6N32 - chains H and K of the 4 polymer chains in the assembly; structure by X-ray diffraction, 2.20 A resolution.

[Chain H (and K)]
Name: Fab 2G12 heavy chain
Organism: Homo sapiens
Notes: chain K of this document is another copy of the same molecule, construct and numbering; everything in this record applies to it too
Reference sequence: P0DOX5 (IGG1_HUMAN); the construct has insertions or renumbered stretches relative to UniProt, so the offset changes along the chain: 114-127 = UniProt 120-133; 130-154 = UniProt 134-158; 162-169 = UniProt 161-168; 171-180 = UniProt 169-178; 3 more segments
Amino-acid sequence (225 residues; numbered 1 to 229 plus 10 insertion-coded residues; 14 numbers in that range are skipped by the numbering (no residue carries them; nothing is unmodelled there); the number before each row is that of its first residue; a row labelled like 82A-82C holds insertion residues (82A, then the next letters in order)):
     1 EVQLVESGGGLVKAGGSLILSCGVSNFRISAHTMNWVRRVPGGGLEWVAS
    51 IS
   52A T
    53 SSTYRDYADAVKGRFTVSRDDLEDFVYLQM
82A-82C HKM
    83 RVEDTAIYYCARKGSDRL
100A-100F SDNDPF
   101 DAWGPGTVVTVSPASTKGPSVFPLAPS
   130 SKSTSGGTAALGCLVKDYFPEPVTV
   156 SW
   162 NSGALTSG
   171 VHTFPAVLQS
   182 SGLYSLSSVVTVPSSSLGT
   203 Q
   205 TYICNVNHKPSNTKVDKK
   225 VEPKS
Disordered / not traced: 130-135, 229 (chain K: 130-135)
Cystine bridges: Cys-22/Cys-92, Cys-142/Cys-208

[Chain H / chain K interface]
Pairs across the interface - 39 pairs, chain H then chain K:
  Ser-7(H) / Ile-19(K)
  Ser-7(H) / His-82A(K)
  Gly-8(H) / Ile-19(K)
  Leu-11(H) / Gln-179(K)
  Leu-11(H) / Ser-180(K)
  Leu-11(H) / Gly-183(K)
  Ser-17(H) / Ser-7(K)
  Ile-19(H) / Ser-7(K)
  Ile-19(H) / Gly-8(K)
  Ile-19(H) / Ile-19(K)
  Ile-19(H) / Leu-20(K)
  Ile-19(H) / Ser-21(K)
  Leu-20(H) / Ile-19(K)
  Ser-21(H) / Ile-19(K)
  Ser-21(H) / Gln-81(K)  hydrogen bond
  Arg-57(H) / Asp-72(K)  salt bridge
  Arg-57(H) / Leu-74(K)
  Arg-57(H) / Glu-75(K)  salt bridge
  Thr-68(H) / Phe-77(K)
  Ser-70(H) / Asp-72(K)  hydrogen bond
  Ser-70(H) / Tyr-79(K)  hydrogen bond
  Asp-72(H) / Arg-57(K)  salt bridge
  Asp-72(H) / Ser-70(K)  hydrogen bond
  Leu-74(H) / Ser-54(K)
  Leu-74(H) / Arg-57(K)
  Glu-75(H) / Arg-57(K)
  Phe-77(H) / Thr-68(K)
  Phe-77(H) / Gln-81(K)
  Tyr-79(H) / Ser-70(K)  hydrogen bond
  Tyr-79(H) / Tyr-79(K)  hydrophobic
  Tyr-79(H) / Gln-81(K)  hydrogen bond
  Gln-81(H) / Ser-21(K)  hydrogen bond
  Gln-81(H) / Phe-77(K)
  Gln-81(H) / Tyr-79(K)  hydrogen bond
  His-82A(H) / Ser-7(K)
  Leu-178(H) / Thr-110(K)
  Gln-179(H) / Leu-11(K)
  Ser-180(H) / Leu-11(K)
  Gly-183(H) / Leu-11(K)
Interface residues without a listed pair, chain H (25 interface residues in all): Ser-53, Ser-54, Thr-110, Ser-182
Interface residues without a listed pair, chain K (25 interface residues in all): Ser-53, Ser-112, Leu-178, Ser-182

[Overview]
The chain H/chain K interface involves 25 residues from each chain; the contacts include 8 hydrogen bonds and
3 salt bridges. Among the polar pairs are Arg-57(H)/Asp-72(K), Arg-57(H)/Glu-75(K) and Ser-21(H)/Gln-81(K).
Both chains are Fab 2G12 heavy chain (Homo sapiens). Entry 6N32 (Anti-HIV-1 Fab 2G12 re-refinement) was
determined by X-ray diffraction together with 6N2X and 6N35 from the same study.
